8SGY - chains C and H of the 11 polymer chains in the assembly; structure by electron microscopy, 8.62 A resolution (very low resolution: no residue pairs are listed; an interface is given only as per-side residue counts).

[Chain C (and H)]
Molecule: Propionyl-coa carboxylase beta chain, putative
From: Leishmania tarentolae
Notes: chain H of this document is another copy of the same molecule, construct and numbering; everything in this record applies to it too
UniProt: A0A640KR17 (A0A640KR17_LEITA); residues 34-522 here = UniProt positions 34-522
Amino-acid sequence (489 residues; row label = number of the first residue in the row):
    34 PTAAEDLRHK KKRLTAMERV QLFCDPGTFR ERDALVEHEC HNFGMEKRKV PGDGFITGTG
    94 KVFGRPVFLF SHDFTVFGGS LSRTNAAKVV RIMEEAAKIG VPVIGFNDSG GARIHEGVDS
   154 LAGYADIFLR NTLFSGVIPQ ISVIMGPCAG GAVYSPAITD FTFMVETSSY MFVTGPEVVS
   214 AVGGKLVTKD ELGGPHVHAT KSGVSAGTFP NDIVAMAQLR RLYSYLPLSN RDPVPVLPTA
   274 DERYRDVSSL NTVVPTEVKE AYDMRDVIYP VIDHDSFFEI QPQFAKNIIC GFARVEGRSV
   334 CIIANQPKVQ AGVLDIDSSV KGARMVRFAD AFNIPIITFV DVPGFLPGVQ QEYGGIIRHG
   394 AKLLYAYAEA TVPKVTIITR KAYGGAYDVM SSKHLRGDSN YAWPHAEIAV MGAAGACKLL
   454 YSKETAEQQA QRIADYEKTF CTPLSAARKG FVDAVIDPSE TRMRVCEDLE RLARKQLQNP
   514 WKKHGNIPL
Small-molecule neighbours: BTI (5-(hexahydro-2-oxo-1H-thieno[3,4-d]imidazol-6-yl)pentanal): Val346, Pro376, Gly377, Phe378, Leu379, Pro380

[Interface between chain C and chain H]
At this resolution (9 A) residue pairs are not listed: 97 residues of chain C and 97 of chain H lie at the interface.

[In short]
Chain C and chain H each contribute 97 residues to their interface. Bound to chain C: compound BTI.
Chain C and chain H are both Propionyl-coa carboxylase beta chain, putative (Leishmania tarentolae); the
structure, Leishmania tarentolae propionyl-CoA carboxylase (alpha-5-beta-6), was determined by electron
microscopy, deposited together with 8SGX and 8SGZ.
